PDB entry 8CGM | X-ray diffraction, 1.70 A resolution | chain A

Chain A:
Protein: Outer membrane lipoprotein carrier protein LolA
Source organism: Porphyromonas gingivalis ATCC 33277
UniProtKB: Q7MUA1 (Q7MUA1_PORGI); residues 27-215 here = UniProt positions 27-215
Chain sequence (216 residues; numbered -26 to 215; 26 numbers in that range are skipped by the numbering (no residue carries them; nothing is unmodelled there); the number before each row is that of its first residue; numbers below 1 keep their minus sign (Mse-26 is residue -26)):
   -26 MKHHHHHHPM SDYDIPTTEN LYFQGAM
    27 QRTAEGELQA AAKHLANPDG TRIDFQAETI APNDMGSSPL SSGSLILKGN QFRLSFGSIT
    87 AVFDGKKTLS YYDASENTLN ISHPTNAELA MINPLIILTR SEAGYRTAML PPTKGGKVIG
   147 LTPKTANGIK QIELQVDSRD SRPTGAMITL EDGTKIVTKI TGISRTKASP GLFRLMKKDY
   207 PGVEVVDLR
Disordered / not traced: -26 to -1
Differences from the reference sequence: initiating methionine (-26); expression tag (-25 to 0); conflict Glu31 (Gln in Q7MUA1), Gly75 (Asp in Q7MUA1), Gly142 (Glu in Q7MUA1), Ala152 (Val in Q7MUA1)
Modified residues: Mse-26, Mse-17, Mse0 (selenomethionine); Mse61, Mse117, Mse135, Mse173, Mse202 (selenomethionine; parent Met)
Covalent attachments: covalent link Mse0-Gln27

In short:
Chain A is Outer membrane lipoprotein carrier protein LolA (Porphyromonas gingivalis ATCC 33277); the
structure, Structure of the lipoprotein transporter LolA from Porphyromonas gingivalis, was determined by
X-ray diffraction, deposited together with 8CHX and 8CM1.
